9K3F - chains R and A of the 5 polymer chains in the assembly; structure by electron microscopy, 2.75 A resolution.

[Chain R]
Molecule: Melanocortin receptor 3, LgBiT subunit
Source organism: Homo sapiens
UniProtKB: P41968 (MC3R_HUMAN); residues 1-323 carry their UniProt numbers (323 of 481 residues fall inside the UniProt entry; the rest is not from it)
Amino-acid sequence (496 residues; numbered 1 to 496; the number before each row is that of its first residue):
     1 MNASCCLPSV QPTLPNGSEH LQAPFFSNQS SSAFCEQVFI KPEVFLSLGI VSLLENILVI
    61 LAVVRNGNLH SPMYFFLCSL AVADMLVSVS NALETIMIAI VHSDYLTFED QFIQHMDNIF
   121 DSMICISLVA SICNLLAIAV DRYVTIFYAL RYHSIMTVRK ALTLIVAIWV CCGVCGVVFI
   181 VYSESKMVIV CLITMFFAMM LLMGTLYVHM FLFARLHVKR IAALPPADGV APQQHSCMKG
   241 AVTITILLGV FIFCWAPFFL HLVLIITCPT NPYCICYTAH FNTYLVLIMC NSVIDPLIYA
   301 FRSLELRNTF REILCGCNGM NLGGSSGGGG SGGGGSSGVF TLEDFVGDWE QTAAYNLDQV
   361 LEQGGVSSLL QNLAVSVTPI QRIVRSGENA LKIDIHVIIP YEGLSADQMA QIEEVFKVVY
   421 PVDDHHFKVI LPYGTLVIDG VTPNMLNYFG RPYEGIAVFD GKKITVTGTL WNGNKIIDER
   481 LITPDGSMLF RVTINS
Not modelled in the structure: 1-34, 227-235, 311-496
Construct notes: linker (324-338)
Cystine bridges: Cys-35/Cys-276, Cys-268/Cys-274
Curated features (UniProtKB/Swiss-Prot):
  - lipidation: Cys-315 (S-palmitoyl cysteine)
  - glycosylation (N-linked (GlcNAc...) asparagine): Asn-2, Asn-16, Asn-28

[Chain A]
Molecule: Guanine nucleotide-binding protein G(i) subunit alpha-1, Guanine nucleotide-binding protein G(s) subunit alpha isoforms short
Source organism: Homo sapiens
Notes: EC 3.6.5.-
UniProtKB: chimeric construct of P63096, P63092: residues 8-26 from P63096 (GNAI1_HUMAN) positions 1-19 (UniProt number = residue number - 7); residues 27-83 from P63092 positions 27-67 (offset varies); residues 84-204 from P63096 (GNAI1_HUMAN) positions 61-181 (UniProt number = residue number - 23); residues 205-253 from P63092 positions 205-253 (same numbers); residues 264-394 from P63092 positions 264-394 (same numbers)
Amino-acid sequence (361 residues; row label = number of the first residue in the row; note: 26 numbers in that range are skipped by the numbering (no residue carries them; nothing is unmodelled there)):
     8 MGCTLSAEDK AAVERSKMIE KQLQKDKQVY RATHRLLLLG ADNSGKSTIV KQMRI
    79 YHVNGYSEEE CKQYKAVVYS NTIQSIIAII RAMGRLKIDF GDSARADDAR QLFVLAGAAE
   139 EGFMTAELAG VIKRLWKDSG VQACFNRSRE YQLNDSAAYY LNDLDRIAQP NYIPTQQDVL
   199 RTRVKTSGIF ETKFQVDKVN FHMFDVGAQR DERRKWIQCF NDVTAIIFVV DSSDY
   264 NRLQEALNDF KSIWNNRWLR TISVILFLNK QDLLAEKVLA GKSKIEDYFP EFARYTTPED
   324 ATPEPGEDPR VTRAKYFIRD EFLRISTASG DGRHYCYPHF TCSVDTENAR RIFNDCRDII
   384 QRMHLRQYEL L
Not modelled in the structure: 8-11, 79-203
Construct notes: engineered mutation Asp-49 (Gly in P63092), Asn-50 (Glu in P63092), Tyr-79 (Leu63 in P63092), Ala-226 (Gly in P63092), Asp-249 (Ala in P63092), Asp-252 (Ser in P63092), Asp-272 (Leu in P63092), Ser-366 (Ala in P63092), Ala-372 (Ile in P63092), Ile-375 (Val in P63092)
Curated features (UniProtKB/Swiss-Prot):
  - lipidation: Gly-9 (N-myristoyl glycine), Cys-10 (S-palmitoyl cysteine)
  - region: Asp-196 to Thr-204 (G2 motif)
  - binding site (GTP): Ser-174, Leu-198 to Thr-204
  - binding site (Mg(2+)): Thr-204
  - modified residue: Arg-201 (ADP-ribosylarginine)

[Chain R / chain A interface]
Pairs across the interface (45; chain R residue first):
  Met-73(R) / Gln-390(A)
  Arg-142(R) / Tyr-391(A)
  Thr-145(R) / His-387(A)  hydrogen bond (backbone-side chain)
  Thr-145(R) / Tyr-391(A)  hydrogen bond
  Ile-146(R) / Gln-384(A)  hydrogen bond (backbone-side chain)
  Ile-146(R) / His-387(A)
  Ile-146(R) / Leu-388(A)  hydrophobic
  Ile-146(R) / Tyr-391(A)  hydrophobic
  Ala-149(R) / Ile-383(A)  hydrophobic
  Leu-150(R) / His-41(A)
  Leu-150(R) / Phe-376(A)  hydrophobic
  Leu-150(R) / Arg-380(A)
  Leu-150(R) / Ile-383(A)  hydrophobic
  Arg-151(R) / Lys-216(A)  hydrogen bond (side chain-backbone)
  Arg-151(R) / Val-217(A)
  His-153(R) / Arg-38(A)  hydrogen bond
  His-153(R) / Ala-39(A)
  Ser-154(R) / Gln-35(A)
  Ser-154(R) / Ala-39(A)
  Met-156(R) / Arg-38(A)
  Thr-157(R) / Gln-35(A)
  Met-210(R) / Tyr-391(A)  hydrophobic
  Met-210(R) / Leu-393(A)  hydrophobic
  Phe-213(R) / Gln-384(A)
  Ala-214(R) / Leu-388(A)  hydrophobic
  Ala-214(R) / Leu-393(A)
  His-217(R) / Asp-381(A)
  His-217(R) / Gln-384(A)  hydrogen bond
  His-217(R) / Arg-385(A)  hydrogen bond
  His-217(R) / Leu-388(A)
  His-217(R) / Leu-394(A)
  Val-218(R) / Leu-394(A)  hydrophobic
  Arg-220(R) / Asp-381(A)  salt bridge
  Arg-220(R) / Arg-385(A)
  Ile-221(R) / Tyr-358(A)
  Ile-221(R) / Arg-385(A)
  Leu-224(R) / Thr-350(A)
  Pro-225(R) / Thr-350(A)
  Pro-226(R) / Thr-350(A)  hydrogen bond (backbone-side chain)
  Lys-239(R) / Glu-392(A)
  Gly-240(R) / Leu-393(A)
  Thr-243(R) / Tyr-391(A)
  Thr-243(R) / Glu-392(A)  hydrogen bond (side chain-backbone)
  Thr-243(R) / Leu-393(A)
  Arg-302(R) / Glu-392(A)  salt bridge
Other interface residues (no listed pair), chain R (26 interface residues in all): Phe-211
Other interface residues (no listed pair), chain A (23 interface residues in all): Leu-346, Cys-379

[In short]
26 residues of chain R face 23 of chain A across their interface; the contacts include 9 hydrogen bonds and 2
salt bridges. Among the polar pairs are Arg-220(R)/Asp-381(A), Arg-302(R)/Glu-392(A) and
Thr-145(R)/His-387(A). From UniProt: 8 GTP-binding residues and Mg2+-binding residue Thr-204(A) on chain A.
Chain R is Melanocortin receptor 3, LgBiT subunit and chain A is Guanine nucleotide-binding protein G(i)
subunit alpha-1, Guanine nucleotide-binding protein G(s) subunit alpha isoforms short, both from Homo sapiens;
the structure, Cryo-EM structure of the unliganded human melanocortin receptor 3 (MC3R)-Gs complex, was
determined by electron microscopy (same publication as 9K3H, 9K3K, 9K3L and 9K3P).
